Entry 8FU3 (electron microscopy, 2.88 A resolution); this record covers chains B and E of the 5 polymer chains in the assembly.

Chain B (and E):
Protein: Phosphoprotein
Organism: Human respiratory syncytial virus A2
Notes: chain E of this document is another copy of the same molecule, construct and numbering; everything in this record applies to it too
Reference sequence: P03421 (PHOSP_HRSVA); residue numbers follow UniProt; this construct covers 1-241
Sequence (256 residues; row label = number of the first residue in the row):
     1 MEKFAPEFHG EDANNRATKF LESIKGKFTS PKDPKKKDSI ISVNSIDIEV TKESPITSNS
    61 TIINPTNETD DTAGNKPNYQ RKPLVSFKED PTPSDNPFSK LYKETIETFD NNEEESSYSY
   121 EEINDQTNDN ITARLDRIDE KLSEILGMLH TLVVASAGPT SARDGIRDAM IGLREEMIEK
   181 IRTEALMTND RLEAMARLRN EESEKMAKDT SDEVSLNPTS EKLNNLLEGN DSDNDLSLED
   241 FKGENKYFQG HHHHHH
Unresolved in the structure: 1-127, 242-256 (chain E: 1-130, 200-256)
Construct notes: expression tag (242-256)
UniProt features mapped onto this chain:
  - region: M1 to S30 (Binding to monomeric RNA-free nucleoprotein), S39 to T57 (Important for viral particle assembly), R81 to F87 (Binding to host phosphatase PP1), D90 to D110 (Binding to protein M2-1), L216 to S232 (Binding to RNA-directed RNA polymerase L), S232 to F241 (Binding to the N-RNA complex)
  - site: T108 (Interaction with protein M2-1)
  - modified residue: T108 (Phosphothreonine), S116 (Phosphoserine), S117 (Phosphoserine), S119 (Phosphoserine), S232 (Phosphoserine), S237 (Phosphoserine)
  - mutagenesis: F87 (F87A: Almost complete loss of viral transcription. Complete loss of interaction with host phosphatase PP1), F98 (F98A: Complete loss of interaction with protein M2-1. Almost complete loss of viral transcription and loss of localization of protein M2-1 in inclusion bodies), L101 (L101A: Complete loss of interaction with protein M2-1. Almost complete loss of viral transcription and loss of localization of protein M2-1 in inclusion bodies), Y102 (Y102A: Complete loss of interaction with protein M2-1. Almost complete loss of viral transcription and loss of localization of protein M2-1 in inclusion bodies), T105 (T105A/D: Complete loss of interaction with protein M2-1. Almost complete loss of viral transcription and loss of localization of protein M2-1 in inclusion bodies), I106 (I106A: Complete loss of interaction with protein M2-1. Almost complete loss of viral transcription and loss of localization of protein M2-1 in inclusion bodies), T108 (T108D: Loss of interaction with protein M2-1 and loss of localization of protein M2-1 in inclusion bodies), F109 (F109A: Complete loss of interaction with protein M2-1. Almost complete loss of viral transcription and loss of localization of protein M2-1 in inclusion bodies), S116 to S119 (60% loss of transcription inhibition by M2-2), G172 (G172S: Almost complete loss of interaction with the nucleoprotein), E176 (E176G: Complete loss of interaction with the nucleoprotein), D233 (D233A: Complete loss of interaction with the N-RNA complex; when associated with A-239), 4 further mutagenesis entries in UniProt

Interface between chain B and chain E:
Pairs across the interface (26; chain B residue first):
  I131(B) - T132(E)
  I131(B) - A133(E)
  I131(B) - L135(E)  hydrophobic
  R134(B) - A133(E)
  R134(B) - L135(E)
  R134(B) - D136(E)  salt bridge
  I138(B) - L135(E)  hydrophobic
  I138(B) - I138(E)  hydrophobic
  I138(B) - D139(E)
  I138(B) - L142(E)  hydrophobic
  K141(B) - D139(E)  salt bridge
  K141(B) - L142(E)
  L142(B) - L142(E)  hydrophobic
  E144(B) - L146(E)
  I145(B) - L142(E)  hydrophobic
  I145(B) - I145(E)  hydrophobic
  I145(B) - L146(E)  hydrophobic
  I145(B) - L149(E)
  M148(B) - L146(E)  hydrophobic
  M148(B) - L149(E)  hydrophobic
  M148(B) - V153(E)  hydrophobic
  L149(B) - L149(E)  hydrophobic
  L152(B) - V153(E)  hydrophobic
  I171(B) - V153(E)
  I171(B) - S156(E)
  K180(B) - S156(E)
Interface residues without a listed pair, chain B (18 interface residues in all): L135, R137, M170, G172, E176, M177
Interface residues without a listed pair, chain E (15 interface residues in all): S143, H150, L152

In short:
18 residues of chain B and 15 residues of chain E are in contact, with 2 salt bridges. Polar contacts include
R134(B)-D136(E) and K141(B)-D139(E). Curated annotation (UniProt) lists 19 mutagenesis sites on chain B.
Both chains are Phosphoprotein (Human respiratory syncytial virus A2). Entry 8FU3 (Structure Of Respiratory
Syncytial Virus Polymerase with Novel Non-Nucleoside Inhibitor) was determined by electron microscopy.
